PDB entry 1I94 | X-ray diffraction, 3.20 A resolution | chains A and T of the 21 polymer chains in the assembly

# Chain A
Molecule: 16S RRNA
From: Thermus thermophilus
Sequence (1514 nucleotides; each row starts with the number of its first residue):
     2 UGUUGGAGAGUUUGAUCCUGGCUCAGGGUGAACGCUGGCGGCGUGCCUAA
    52 GACAUGCAAGUCGUGCGGGCCGCGGGGUUUUACUCCGUGGUCAGCGGCGG
   102 ACGGGUGAGUAACGCGUGGGUGACCUACCCGGAAGAGGGGGACAACCCGG
   152 GGAAACUCGGGCUAAUCCCCCAUGUGGACCCGCCCCUUGGGGUGUGUCCA
   202 AAGGGCUUUGCCCGCUUCCGGAUGGGCCCGCGUCCCAUCAGCUAGUUGGU
   252 GGGGUAAUGGCCCACCAAGGCGACGACGGGUAGCCGGUCUGAGAGGAUGG
   302 CCGGCCACAGGGGCACUGAGACACGGGCCCCACUCCUACGGGAGGCAGCA
   352 GUUAGGAAUCUUCCGCAAUGGGCGCAAGCCUGACGGAGCGACGCCGCUUG
   402 GAGGAAGAAGCCCUUCGGGGUGUAAACUCCUGAACCCGGGACGAAACCCC
   452 CGACGAGGGGACUGACGGUACCGGGGUAAUAGCGCCGGCCAACUCCGUGC
   502 CAGCAGCCGCGGUAAUACGGAGGGCGCGAGCGUUACCCGGAUUCACUGGG
   552 CGUAAAGGGCGUGUAGGCGGCCUGGGGCGUCCCAUGUGAAAGACCACGGC
   602 UCAACCGUGGGGGAGCGUGGGAUACGCUCAGGCUAGACGGUGGGAGAGGG
   652 UGGUGGAAUUCCCGGAGUAGCGGUGAAAUGCGCAGAUACCGGGAGGAACG
   702 CCGAUGGCGAAGGCAGCCACCUGGUCCACCCGUGACGCUGAGGCGCGAAA
   752 GCGUGGGGAGCAAACCGGAUUAGAUACCCGGGUAGUCCACGCCCUAAACG
   802 AUGCGCGCUAGGUCUCUGGGUCUCCUGGGGGCCGAAGCUAACGCGUUAAG
   852 CGCGCCGCCUGGGGAGUACGGCCGCAAGGCUGAAACUCAAAGGAAUUGAC
   902 GGGGGCCCGCACAAGCGGUGGAGCAUGUGGUUUAAUUCGAAGCAACGCGA
   952 AGAACCUUACCAGGCCUUGACAUGCUAGGGAACCCGGGUGAAAGCCUGGG
  1002 GUGCCCCGCGAGGGGAGCCCUAGCACAGGUGCUGCAUGGCCGUCGUCAGC
  1052 UCGUGCCGUGAGGUGUUGGGUUAAGUCCCGCAACGAGCGCAACCCCCGCC
  1102 GUUAGUUGCCAGCGGUUCGGCCGGGCACUCUAACGGGACUGCCCGCGAAA
  1152 GCGGGAGGAAGGAGGGGACGACGUCUGGUCAGCAUGGCCCUUACGGCCUG
  1202 GGCGACACACGUGCUACAAUGCCCACUACAAAGCGAUGCCACCCGGCAAC
  1252 GGGGAGCUAAUCGCAAAAAGGUGGGCCCAGUUCGGAUUGGGGUCUGCAAC
  1302 CCGACCCCAUGAAGCCGGAAUCGCUAGUAAUCGCGGAUCAGCCAUGCCGC
  1352 GGUGAAUACGUUCCCGGGCCUUGUACACACCGCCCGUCACGCCAUGGGAG
  1402 CGGGCUCUACCCGAAGUCGCCGGGAGCCUACGGGCAGGCGCCGAGGGUAG
  1452 GGCCCGUGACUGGGGCGAAGUCGUAACAAGGUAGCUGUACCGGAAGGUGC
  1502 GGCUGGAUCACCUC
Bound ions: Mg2+ site 1 near G21 (its only coordinating residue here); Mg2+ site 2: C67, A166; Mg2+ site 3 near G78 (its only coordinating residue here); Mg2+ site 4 near C93 (its only coordinating residue here); Mg2+ site 5 near G104 (its only coordinating residue here); Mg2+ site 6: G183, C184; Mg2+ site 7 near G190 (its only coordinating residue here); Mg2+ site 8: G294, G541; Mg2+ site 9 near A377 (its only coordinating residue here); Mg2+ site 10: C526, G527; Mg2+ site 11: A555, A557; Mg2+ site 12: C579, G580; 11 more Mg2+ sites not listed
Small-molecule neighbours: octadecatungstenyl diphosphate (WO2): A16, C511, U1177, C1379

# Chain T
Name: 30S ribosomal protein S20
From: Thermus thermophilus
Sequence (105 residues; row label = number of the first residue in the row):
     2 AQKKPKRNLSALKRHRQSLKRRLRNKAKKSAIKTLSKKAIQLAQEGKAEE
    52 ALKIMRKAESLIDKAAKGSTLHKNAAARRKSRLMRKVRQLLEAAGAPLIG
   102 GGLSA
Not modelled in the structure: 2-7
Bound ions: Mg2+ site 1 near Leu-10 (its only coordinating residue here); Mg2+ site 2: His-16, Gln-18, Ser-19; Mg2+ site 3 near Ala-78 (its only coordinating residue here)

# How chain A and chain T interact
Residue-residue contacts - 40 pairs, chain A then chain T:
  G61(A) / Leu-10(T)  phosphate contact
  G101(A) / Arg-15(T)  base contact
  A179(A) / Ala-77(T)  hydrogen bond to the sugar
  C180(A) / Ala-78(T)  sugar contact
  C180(A) / Lys-81(T)  sugar contact
  C180(A) / Ser-82(T)  hydrogen bond to the sugar
  C180(A) / Met-85(T)  sugar contact
  C181(A) / Ser-82(T)  phosphate contact
  C181(A) / Met-85(T)  sugar contact
  C181(A) / Leu-104(T)  base contact
  C181(A) / Ser-105(T)  hydrogen bond to the base
  C182(A) / Ser-105(T)  sugar contact
  C182(A) / Ala-106(T)  sugar contact
  U196(A) / Ser-105(T)  base contact
  G197(A) / Gly-101(T)  hydrogen bond to the sugar
  G197(A) / Gly-102(T)  hydrogen bond to the sugar
  G197(A) / Gly-103(T)  base contact
  G197(A) / Leu-104(T)  base contact
  G197(A) / Ser-105(T)  hydrogen bond to the base
  U198(A) / Gly-102(T)  sugar contact
  U198(A) / Gly-103(T)  hydrogen bond to the sugar
  C199(A) / Glu-60(T)  sugar contact
  C199(A) / Ser-61(T)  phosphate contact
  C199(A) / Asp-64(T)  sugar contact
  C200(A) / Ser-61(T)  phosphate contact
  C200(A) / Asp-64(T)  sugar contact
  A257(A) / Lys-74(T)  sugar contact
  C317(A) / Arg-23(T)  sugar contact
  U318(A) / Ser-19(T)  sugar contact
  U318(A) / Arg-22(T)  phosphate contact
  U318(A) / Arg-23(T)  sugar contact
  U318(A) / Asn-26(T)  phosphate contact
  G319(A) / Ser-70(T)  phosphate contact
  A320(A) / Ser-70(T)  phosphate contact
  G1435(A) / Ala-28(T)  sugar contact
  G1435(A) / Ser-31(T)  phosphate contact
  G1435(A) / Ala-32(T)  sugar contact
  G1435(A) / Thr-35(T)  phosphate contact
  C1436(A) / Lys-27(T)  phosphate contact
  C1436(A) / Ala-28(T)  phosphate contact
Other interface residues (no listed pair), chain A (23 interface residues in all): G100, U218, A258, G327, G1434
Other interface residues (no listed pair), chain T (33 interface residues in all): His-16, Arg-57, Lys-68, Asn-75, Ala-76, Ile-100

# Summary
23 residues of chain A face 33 of chain T across their interface, with 7 hydrogen bonds. Polar contacts
include C181(A)/Ser-105(T), G197(A)/Ser-105(T) and A179(A)/Ala-77(T). Bound to chain A: octadecatungstenyl
diphosphate. C67(A) and A166(A) coordinate Mg2+ site 2. G183(A) and C184(A) coordinate Mg2+ site 6.
Chain A is 16S RRNA and chain T is 30S ribosomal protein S20, both from Thermus thermophilus; the structure,
Crystal structures of the small ribosomal subunit with tetracycline, edeine and IF3, was determined by X-ray
diffraction (same publication as 1I95, 1I96 and 1I97).
